PDB entry 7XQX | X-ray diffraction, 3.36 A resolution | chains A and E of the 6 polymer chains in the assembly

[Chain A]
Molecule: Tubulin alpha-1B chain
From: Sus scrofa
UniProt: Q2XVP4 (TBA1B_PIG); numbering as in UniProt (aligned over 1-450)
Sequence (450 residues; row label = number of the first residue in the row):
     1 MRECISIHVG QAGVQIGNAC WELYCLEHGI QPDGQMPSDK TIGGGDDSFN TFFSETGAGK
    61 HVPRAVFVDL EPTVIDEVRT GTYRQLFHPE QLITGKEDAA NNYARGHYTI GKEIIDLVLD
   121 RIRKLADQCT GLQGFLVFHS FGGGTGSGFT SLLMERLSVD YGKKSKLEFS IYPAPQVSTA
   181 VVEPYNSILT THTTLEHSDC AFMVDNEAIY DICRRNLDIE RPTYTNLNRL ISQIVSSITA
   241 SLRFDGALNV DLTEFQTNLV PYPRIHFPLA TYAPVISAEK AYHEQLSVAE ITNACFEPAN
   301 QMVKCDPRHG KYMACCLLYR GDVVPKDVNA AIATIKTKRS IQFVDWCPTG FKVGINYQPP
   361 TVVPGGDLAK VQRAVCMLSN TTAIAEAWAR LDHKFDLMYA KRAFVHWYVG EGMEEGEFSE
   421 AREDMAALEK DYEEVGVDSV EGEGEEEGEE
Disordered / not traced: 438-450
Metal / ion sites: Ca2+: Asp39, Thr41, Gly44, Glu55
Small-molecule neighbours:
  - GTP (guanosine-5'-triphosphate): Gly10, Gln11, Ala12, Gln15, Ile16, Asp69, Asp98, Ala99, Ala100, Asn101, Ser140, Gly142, Gly143, Gly144, Thr145, Gly146, Ile171, Pro173, Val177, Ser178, Thr179, Glu183, Asn206, Tyr224, Leu227, Asn228, Ile231
  - GXI (2-chloranyl-7-fluoranyl-N-(4-methoxyphenyl)-N-methyl-quinazolin-4-amine): Thr179, Ala180, Val181
Curated features (UniProtKB/Swiss-Prot):
  - motif: Met1 to Cys4 (MREC motif)
  - active site: Glu254
  - binding site (GTP): Gly10, Gln11, Ala12, Gln15, Glu71, Ala99, Ser140, Gly143, Gly144, Thr145, Gly146, Thr179, Glu183, Asn206, Tyr224, Asn228, Leu252
  - binding site (Mg(2+)): Glu71
  - modified residue: Lys40 (N6,N6,N6-trimethyllysine), Ser48 (Phosphoserine), Ser232 (Phosphoserine), Tyr282 (3'-nitrotyrosine), Arg339 (Omega-N-methylarginine), Ser439 (Phosphoserine), Glu443 (5-glutamyl polyglutamate), Glu445 (5-glutamyl polyglutamate)
  - cross-link (Glycyl lysine isopeptide (Lys-Gly)): Lys326 (interchain with G-Cter in ubiquitin), Lys370 (interchain with G-Cter in ubiquitin)

[Chain E]
Molecule: Stathmin-4
From: Mus musculus
UniProt: P63042 (STMN4_MOUSE); residues 5-145 here correspond to UniProt positions 49-189 (UniProt number = residue number + 44)
Sequence (143 residues; numbered 3 to 145; the number before each row is that of its first residue):
     3 MADMEVIELN KCTSGQSFEV ILKPPSFDGV PEFNASLPRR RDPSLEEIQK KLEAAEERRK
    63 YQEAELLKHL AEKREHEREV IQKAIEENNN FIKMAKEKLA QKMESNKENR EAHLAAMLER
   123 LQEKDKHAEE VRKNKELKEE ASR
Disordered / not traced: 3-5, 29-43, 144-145
Sequence notes: initiating methionine (3); expression tag (4)

[Chain A / chain E interface]
Pairs across the interface (64; chain A residue first):
  His107(A) with Lys53(E), hydrogen bond; Leu54(E)
  Tyr108(A) with Lys53(E); Leu54(E), hydrophobic; Ala57(E), hydrophobic
  Thr109(A) with Arg61(E)
  Lys112(A) with Leu54(E); Glu58(E); Arg61(E)
  Glu155(A) with Ile50(E); Lys53(E), salt bridge
  Arg156(A) with Leu47(E)
  Ser158(A) with Asp44(E)
  Val159(A) with Pro45(E); Ser46(E); Leu47(E)
  Glu196(A) with Asp44(E)
  His197(A) with Asp44(E), salt bridge
  Asp245(A) with Cys14(E); Ser16(E)
  Ala247(A) with Asn12(E); Ser19(E)
  Leu248(A) with Ser19(E)
  Pro325(A) with Gln18(E); Phe20(E), hydrophobic
  Val328(A) with Phe20(E), hydrophobic
  Asn329(A) with Met6(E); Val8(E); Phe20(E); Val22(E)
  Lys336(A) with Leu24(E)
  Asp345(A) with Pro27(E); Ser28(E), hydrogen bond (backbone-backbone)
  Trp346(A) with Pro27(E)
  Cys347(A) with Pro27(E)
  Pro348(A) with Lys25(E); Pro27(E)
  Thr349(A) with Ile23(E); Leu24(E), hydrogen bond (backbone-backbone); Lys25(E), hydrogen bond (backbone-backbone)
  Gly350(A) with Val22(E)
  Phe351(A) with Glu21(E); Val22(E), hydrogen bond (backbone-backbone)
  Lys352(A) with Phe20(E); Glu21(E)
  Val353(A) with Ser19(E); Phe20(E), hydrogen bond (backbone-backbone)
  Gly354(A) with Gln18(E)
  Ile355(A) with Gly17(E); Gln18(E), hydrogen bond (backbone-backbone)
  Asn356(A) with Ser16(E)
  Tyr357(A) with Cys14(E); Thr15(E); Ser16(E), hydrogen bond (backbone-backbone); Gly17(E); Gln18(E), hydrogen bond
  Val409(A) with Gln64(E)
  Gly410(A) with Arg61(E); Gln64(E)
  Glu411(A) with Arg61(E), hydrogen bond (backbone-side chain)
  Gly412(A) with Ala57(E); Arg60(E), hydrogen bond (backbone-side chain); Arg61(E)
  Glu414(A) with Arg60(E), salt bridge
Interface residues without a listed pair, chain A (39 interface residues in all): Leu152, Gly246, Ile332, Ala333
Interface residues without a listed pair, chain E (30 interface residues in all): Pro26

[Overview]
39 residues of chain A face 30 of chain E across their interface; the contacts include 11 hydrogen bonds and 3
salt bridges. Among the polar pairs are Glu155(A)-Lys53(E), His197(A)-Asp44(E) and Glu414(A)-Arg60(E). Bound
to chain A: GTP and compound GXI.
Here chain A is Tubulin alpha-1B chain (Sus scrofa) and chain E is Stathmin-4 (Mus musculus). Entry 7XQX
(Crystal structure of T2R-TTL-27a complex) was determined by X-ray diffraction.
